6Z5R - chains L and M of the 35 polymer chains in the assembly; structure by electron microscopy, 2.80 A resolution.

Chain L:
Protein: Reaction center protein L chain
Source organism: Rhodopseudomonas palustris (strain ATCC BAA-98 / CGA009)
UniProt: O83005 (RCEL_RHOPA); residues 1-277 here = UniProt positions 1-277
Amino-acid sequence (277 residues; row label = number of the first residue in the row):
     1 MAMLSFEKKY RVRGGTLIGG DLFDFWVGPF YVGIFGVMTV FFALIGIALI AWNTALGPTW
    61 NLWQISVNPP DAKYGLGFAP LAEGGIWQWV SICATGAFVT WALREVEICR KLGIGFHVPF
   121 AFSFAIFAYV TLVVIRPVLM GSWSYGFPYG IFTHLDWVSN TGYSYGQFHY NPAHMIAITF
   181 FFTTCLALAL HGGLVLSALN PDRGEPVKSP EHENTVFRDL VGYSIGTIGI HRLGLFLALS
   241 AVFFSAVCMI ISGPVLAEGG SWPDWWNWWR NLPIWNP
Unresolved in the structure: 1
Bound ions: Fe ion: His191, His231 (shared with His219(M), Glu234(M), His266(M) of chain M)
Residues lining bound ligands:
  - 6PL ((4S,7R)-4-hydroxy-N,N,N-trimethyl-9-oxo-7-[(palmitoyloxy)methyl]-3,5,8-trioxa-4-phosphahexacosan-1-aminium 4-oxide), molecule 1: Phe25, Trp26, Val27, Gly28, Val40, Ala43, Leu44, Ile47
  - 6PL, molecule 2: Leu44, Ile47, Ala48, Ile50, Ala51, Pro58, Trp60, Asn61, Leu62, Ile65, Tyr149, Gly150, Ile151
  - 6PL, molecule 3: Thr59, Asn61, Leu62, Trp63
  - bacteriochlorophyll a (BCL), molecule 1: Ile47, Tyr129, Leu132, Phe147, Ile151, Phe152, His154, Leu155, Val158
  - bacteriochlorophyll a (BCL), molecule 2: Phe98, Phe122, Ala125, Ile126, Ala128, Tyr129, Leu132, Trp157, Val158, Ser159, Thr161, Gly162, Tyr163, Phe168, His169, His174, Ala177, Ile178, Phe181, Phe182, Val242, Ser245, Ala246, Met249
  - bacteriochlorophyll a (BCL), molecule 3: Val158, Tyr163, Phe182
  - bacteriochlorophyll a (BCL), molecule 4: His169, Met175, Ile178, Thr179, Phe182, Thr183, Leu186, Val221, Tyr223
  - bacteriopheophytin a (BPH), molecule 1: Thr39, Phe42, Ala43, Gly46, Cys93, Ala94, Ala97, Phe98, Trp101, Glu105, Val118, Ala121, Phe122, Phe124, Ala125, Tyr129, Phe147, Pro148, Tyr149, Gly150, Ile151, His154, Phe181, Ala238, Leu239, Val242
  - bacteriopheophytin a (BPH), molecule 2: Phe182, Cys185, Leu186, Ala189, Leu190, Leu220, Val221
  - phosphatidylglycerol (PGT; (1S)-2-{[{[(2R)-2,3-dihydroxypropyl]oxy}(hydroxy)phosphoryl]oxy}-1-[(palmitoyloxy)methyl]ethyl stearate), molecule 1: Leu76, Ser123, Phe124, Phe127, Val138, Leu139
  - phosphatidylglycerol (PGT), molecule 2: Leu139, Ile250, Pro254, Val255
  - ubiquinone-10 (U10), molecule 1: Phe30, Tyr31, Val32, Gly36, Val37, Val40, Trp101, Arg104
  - ubiquinone-10 (U10), molecule 2: Phe78, Trp87, Gln88, Ser91, Ile92, Thr95, Val133, Val134, Trp143
  - ubiquinone-10 (U10), molecule 3: Phe124, Phe180, Thr183, Leu186, Ala187, Leu190, His191, Leu194, Glu213, Asn214, Phe217, Tyr223, Ser224, Ile225, Gly226, Thr227, Ile230, Leu233, Phe236, Leu237, Ser240, Phe243, Phe244
  - ubiquinone-10 (U10), molecule 4: Met175, Thr179, Trp266, Trp268, Trp269
Swiss-Prot annotation at these positions:
  - binding site ((7R,8Z)-bacteriochlorophyll b): His154, His174
  - binding site (Fe cation): His191, His231
  - binding site (a ubiquinone): Phe217
What the authors report for this chain:
  - binding site for ubiquinone-10: Gln88, Ser91, Trp143, Phe217, Trp269

Chain M:
Protein: Reaction center protein M chain
Source organism: Rhodopseudomonas palustris (strain ATCC BAA-98 / CGA009)
UniProt: A0A4Z7 (A0A4Z7_RHOPA); numbering as in UniProt (aligned over 1-307)
Amino-acid sequence (307 residues; row label = number of the first residue in the row):
     1 MAQYQNIFTQ VQVEGPAYAG VPLRPGSSPR ETQTTFNYWL GKIGDAQVGP VYLGFTGVCS
    61 LLCGFVAIEI IGLNMLASVD WSPIEFLRQF CWLALEPPKP EYGLTIPPLK EGGWWLMAGF
   121 FLTVSIALWW VRTYRRSRAL GMGTHVSWAF ASAILLYLAL GFIQPLLMGS WSEAPPFGVF
   181 PHLDWTNNFS IKYGNLYYNP FHCLSIAFLY GSALLFAMHG ATILAVSRYG GEREIEQMLD
   241 RGTALERAAL FWRWTMGFNA TAESIHRWAW WFAVLCPLTG AIGIILTGPV VDNWFDWGVK
   301 HGLAPPR
Unresolved in the structure: 1
Bound ions: Fe ion: His219, Glu234, His266 (shared with His191(L), His231(L) of chain L)
Residues lining bound ligands:
  - 6PL ((4S,7R)-4-hydroxy-N,N,N-trimethyl-9-oxo-7-[(palmitoyloxy)methyl]-3,5,8-trioxa-4-phosphahexacosan-1-aminium 4-oxide), molecule 1: Leu155, Ile163, Leu167, Leu278, Ile285
  - 6PL, molecule 2: Leu167, Ile282, Ile285, Leu286, Gly288, Pro289, Val290, Asp292
  - 6PL, molecule 3: Pro200, Leu204, Ala207, Trp297, His301, Gly302, Leu303
  - bacteriochlorophyll a (BCL), molecule 1: Leu40, Tyr157, Leu160, Pro175, Val179, His182, Leu183, Thr186
  - bacteriochlorophyll a (BCL), molecule 2: Phe55, Cys59, Leu128
  - bacteriochlorophyll a (BCL), molecule 3: Ile68, Ile71, Leu122, Ile126, Phe150, Ala153, Leu156, Tyr157, Leu160, Phe177, Trp185, Thr186, Asn187, Phe189, Ser190, Leu196, Tyr197, His202, Ser205, Ile206, Leu209, Tyr210, Cys276, Gly280, Ala281, Ile284
  - bacteriochlorophyll a (BCL), molecule 4: Thr186, Tyr197, Tyr210
  - bacteriochlorophyll a (BCL), molecule 5: Tyr197, His202, Cys203, Ile206, Ala207, Tyr210, Gly211, Leu214
  - bacteriopheophytin a (BPH), molecule 1: Val51, Ser60, Leu61, Gly64, Phe65, Ile68, Leu122, Ser125, Ile126, Trp129, Thr133, Val146, Ala149, Phe150, Ala153, Ala273, Pro277
  - bacteriopheophytin a (BPH), molecule 2: Tyr210, Ala213, Leu214, Ala217, Met218, Trp252, Thr255, Met256
  - QAK ((6R,10S,14R,19R,23S,24E,27S,28E)-2,6,10,14,19,23,27,31-octamethyldotriaconta-24,28-dien-2-ol): Ile68, Glu69, Ile71, Gly72, Leu73, Met75, Leu76, Phe86, Phe90, Trp115, Leu116, Gly119, Phe120, Thr123, Tyr157, Leu160, Gly161, Phe162, Trp171, Pro175, Pro176, Phe177, Gly178, Val179, His182
  - ubiquinone-10 (U10), molecule 1: Phe55, Thr56, Cys59, Leu62, Cys63, Phe65, Val66, Glu69, Ile70, Leu73, Trp114, Phe120, Phe121, Thr123, Val124, Ala127, Leu128, Val131, Arg135
  - ubiquinone-10 (U10), molecule 2: Ile68, Leu87, Phe90, Cys91, Trp92, Val179
  - ubiquinone-10 (U10), molecule 3: Leu214, Leu215, Met218, His219, Thr222, Ile223, Leu245, Ala248, Ala249, Trp252, Met256, Phe258, Asn259, Ala260, Thr261, Ile265, Trp268, Phe272

Chain L / chain M interface:
Residue-residue contacts (162; chain L residue first):
  Leu4(L) with Arg253(M)
  Phe6(L) with Arg241(M); Glu246(M)
  Glu7(L) with Leu250(M); Trp254(M), hydrogen bond
  Lys9(L) with Glu246(M), salt bridge
  Tyr10(L) with Thr243(M), hydrogen bond; Glu246(M), hydrogen bond; Arg247(M); Leu250(M), hydrophobic; Trp254(M)
  Arg11(L) with Trp254(M)
  Trp26(L) with Trp254(M)
  Pro29(L) with Arg253(M); Trp254(M); Gly257(M)
  Phe30(L) with Trp254(M); Thr255(M); Met256(M); Gly257(M)
  Tyr31(L) with Trp254(M), hydrogen bond (backbone-backbone)
  Asn61(L) with Gly302(M), hydrogen bond (side chain-backbone)
  Trp63(L) with Gly302(M); Leu303(M)
  Gln64(L) with Gly302(M), hydrogen bond (side chain-backbone); Ala304(M); Pro305(M)
  Trp101(L) with Thr255(M)
  Arg104(L) with Trp254(M); Thr255(M), hydrogen bond (side chain-backbone)
  Glu105(L) with Phe251(M); Thr255(M)
  Ile108(L) with Phe251(M), hydrophobic; Trp254(M); Thr255(M)
  Cys109(L) with Phe251(M), hydrophobic
  Lys111(L) with Trp254(M)
  Leu112(L) with Arg247(M), hydrogen bond (backbone-side chain); Phe251(M), hydrophobic
  Gly113(L) with Arg228(M), hydrogen bond (backbone-side chain); Tyr229(M), hydrogen bond (backbone-side chain)
  Ile114(L) with Ala225(M); Val226(M), hydrophobic; Phe251(M), hydrophobic
  Gly115(L) with Ala225(M), hydrogen bond (backbone-backbone); Arg228(M)
  His117(L) with Gln5(M); Ala221(M); Leu224(M); Ala225(M)
  Val118(L) with Ala221(M), hydrophobic; Phe251(M), hydrophobic; Trp252(M), hydrophobic
  Phe152(L) with Tyr198(M), hydrophobic; Leu303(M), hydrophobic
  Leu155(L) with Tyr197(M)
  Asp156(L) with Tyr198(M), hydrogen bond; Arg307(M), salt bridge
  Val158(L) with Tyr197(M)
  Ser159(L) with Tyr197(M)
  Tyr163(L) with Asn187(M), hydrogen bond; Ile191(M)
  Gln167(L) with Leu183(M); Asp184(M); Asn187(M)
  His169(L) with Leu183(M)
  Tyr170(L) with Phe180(M), hydrophobic; Asp184(M), hydrogen bond
  Phe181(L) with Ala213(M), hydrophobic
  Thr184(L) with Phe216(M)
  Cys185(L) with Ser212(M)
  Ala187(L) with Phe216(M), hydrophobic
  Leu188(L) with Ser212(M); Phe216(M), hydrophobic; Ala269(M), hydrophobic
  Ala189(L) with Ala273(M), hydrophobic
  His191(L) with His219(M), hydrogen bond; Glu234(M), salt bridge; His266(M), hydrogen bond
  Gly192(L) with His266(M)
  Gly193(L) with His145(M); Val146(M); Trp270(M)
  Leu194(L) with Val146(M)
  Val195(L) with His266(M)
  Leu196(L) with His145(M); Arg267(M)
  Ser197(L) with Met142(M); Gly143(M), hydrogen bond (backbone-backbone); His145(M)
  Ala198(L) with Ile235(M), hydrophobic
  Leu199(L) with Glu263(M)
  Asn200(L) with Gly143(M); Glu263(M), hydrogen bond; Arg267(M)
  Pro201(L) with Gly141(M); Gly143(M)
  Asp202(L) with Arg24(M), salt bridge; Arg138(M), salt bridge; Gly141(M), hydrogen bond (backbone-backbone); Met142(M)
  Glu205(L) with Arg24(M), salt bridge; Gly141(M)
  Lys208(L) with Leu140(M); Gly141(M); Met142(M); Ile235(M)
  Glu211(L) with Tyr18(M), hydrogen bond
  His212(L) with Val21(M)
  Glu213(L) with Ile235(M)
  Thr215(L) with Gly20(M); Val21(M), hydrogen bond (side chain-backbone); Arg30(M)
  Val216(L) with Leu140(M), hydrophobic
  Arg218(L) with Asp45(M), salt bridge; Gln47(M); Gly49(M); Pro50(M); Val51(M)
  Asp219(L) with Arg30(M), salt bridge; Tyr52(M); Arg132(M), hydrogen bond (backbone-side chain)
  Leu220(L) with Trp129(M); Arg132(M), hydrogen bond (backbone-side chain); Thr133(M)
  Gly222(L) with Val48(M); Gly49(M), hydrogen bond (backbone-backbone)
  Tyr223(L) with Leu40(M); Asp45(M), hydrogen bond (side chain-backbone); Gln47(M)
  Ser224(L) with Asp45(M)
  Ile225(L) with Gly44(M); Asp45(M), hydrogen bond (backbone-backbone)
  Thr227(L) with Glu232(M)
  Ile228(L) with Leu224(M), hydrophobic
  Gly229(L) with Ile43(M)
  His231(L) with His219(M), hydrogen bond; Gly220(M); Ile223(M); Glu234(M), salt bridge
  Arg232(L) with Asn6(M), hydrogen bond (side chain-backbone); Ile7(M), hydrogen bond (side chain-backbone); Thr9(M); Lys42(M); Ile43(M), hydrogen bond (side chain-backbone); Leu224(M)
  Gly234(L) with Phe216(M)
  Leu235(L) with Ala217(M); Ala221(M); Leu224(M), hydrophobic
  Ala238(L) with Ala213(M); Ala217(M), hydrophobic
  Trp266(L) with Trp92(M), hydrophobic
  Trp269(L) with Leu87(M); Arg88(M), hydrogen bond (side chain-backbone); Trp92(M)
  Arg270(L) with Arg88(M), hydrogen bond (backbone-side chain); Gln89(M), hydrogen bond; Trp92(M)
  Trp275(L) with Ile84(M), hydrophobic; Arg88(M)
  Asn276(L) with Arg88(M)
Other interface residues (no listed pair), chain L (89 interface residues in all): Ala2, Phe182, Leu190, Val207, Ser209, Asn214, Val221, Ile230, Asn271, Ile274
Other interface residues (no listed pair), chain M (95 interface residues in all): Tyr4, Phe8, Leu23, Arg136, Ser137, Ala149, Thr186, Cys203, Leu209, Thr222, Ser227, Met238, Leu239, Asn259
The authors on this interface:
  - residue pairs: Tyr223(L)-Asp45(M) (hydrogen bond)

Overview:
The interface between chain L and chain M involves 89 residues on one side and 95 on the other, with 33
hydrogen bonds and 9 salt bridges. Polar contacts include Lys9(L)-Glu246(M), Asp156(L)-Arg307(M) and
His191(L)-Glu234(M). The authors report a hydrogen bond between Tyr223(L) and Asp45(M). The paper reports a
binding site for ubiquinone-10 at Gln88(L), Ser91(L) and Trp143(L) among others.
Chain L is Reaction center protein L chain and chain M is Reaction center protein M chain, both from
Rhodopseudomonas palustris (strain ATCC BAA-98 / CGA009); the structure, RC-LH1(16) complex from
Rhodopseudomonas palustris, was determined by electron microscopy, deposited together with 6Z5S.
